PDB entry 6TMK | electron microscopy, 2.90 A resolution | chains g and p of the 90 polymer chains in the assembly

[Chain g]
Molecule: ATPTG5
Organism: Toxoplasma gondii (strain ATCC 50853 / GT1)
Reference sequence: S7WD71 (S7WD71_TOXGG); numbering as in UniProt (aligned over 1-252)
Amino-acid sequence (252 residues; row label = number of the first residue in the row):
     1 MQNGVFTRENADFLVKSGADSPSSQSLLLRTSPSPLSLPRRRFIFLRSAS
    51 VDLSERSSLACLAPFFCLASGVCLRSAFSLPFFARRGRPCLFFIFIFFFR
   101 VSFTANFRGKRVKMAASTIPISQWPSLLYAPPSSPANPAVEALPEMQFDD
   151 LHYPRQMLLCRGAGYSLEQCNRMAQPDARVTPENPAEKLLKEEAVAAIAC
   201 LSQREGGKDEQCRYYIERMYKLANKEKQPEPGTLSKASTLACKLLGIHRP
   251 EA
Disordered / not traced: 1-114, 227-252
Construct notes: conflict Val-51 (Phe in S7WD71), Cys-73 (Ser in S7WD71), Lys-110 (Glu in S7WD71), Thr-233 (Met in S7WD71)
Disulfide bonds: Cys-200/Cys-212

[Chain p]
Molecule: ATPTG10
Organism: Toxoplasma gondii (strain ATCC 50853 / GT1)
Reference sequence: A0A125YMA7 (A0A125YMA7_TOXGG); residues 1-138 here = UniProt positions 1-138
Amino-acid sequence (138 residues; each row starts with the number of its first residue):
     1 MSPPTASASVASSGSSPHMDRLLGDLKLLAAYDSAAGWQEPKAMESAFQS
    51 LSWDDADVLKALPQYLNCRGEQKRRVDFAYAALCPRPVDEKDPKQTLMSL
   101 WMKARLFSYDQKHPFVLSPFAATDKSTSAGAMTAEKPF
Disordered / not traced: 1-14, 123-138

[How chain g and chain p interact]
Residue-residue contacts - 55 pairs, chain g then chain p:
  Ser-133(g) / Gln-39(p)
  Pro-135(g) / Ala-36(p)
  Pro-135(g) / Gln-39(p)
  Pro-135(g) / Met-44(p)  hydrophobic
  Ala-136(g) / Tyr-32(p)  hydrophobic
  Ala-136(g) / Ala-36(p)  hydrophobic
  Ala-136(g) / Gln-95(p)
  Asn-137(g) / Asp-89(p)
  Asn-137(g) / Asp-92(p)
  Asn-137(g) / Gln-95(p)  hydrogen bond (backbone-side chain)
  Pro-138(g) / Pro-87(p)
  Ala-139(g) / Pro-87(p)  hydrogen bond (backbone-backbone)
  Ala-139(g) / Glu-90(p)
  Ala-142(g) / Pro-87(p)
  Leu-143(g) / Pro-87(p)
  Met-146(g) / Pro-85(p)
  Phe-148(g) / Phe-78(p)
  Phe-148(g) / Ala-81(p)  hydrophobic
  Phe-148(g) / Ala-82(p)
  Tyr-153(g) / Leu-117(p)
  Tyr-153(g) / Ser-118(p)
  Asn-171(g) / Phe-120(p)
  Asn-171(g) / Ala-121(p)
  Gln-175(g) / Arg-74(p)
  Pro-176(g) / Arg-74(p)  hydrogen bond (backbone-side chain)
  Pro-176(g) / Arg-75(p)
  Asp-177(g) / Phe-78(p)
  Val-180(g) / Phe-78(p)  hydrophobic
  Thr-181(g) / Pro-85(p)  hydrogen bond (side chain-backbone)
  Glu-183(g) / Tyr-65(p)
  Glu-183(g) / Lys-73(p)  salt bridge
  Asn-184(g) / Val-88(p)
  Asn-184(g) / Glu-90(p)
  Asn-184(g) / Thr-96(p)  hydrogen bond
  Glu-187(g) / Tyr-65(p)
  Glu-187(g) / Leu-66(p)
  Glu-187(g) / Leu-100(p)
  Glu-187(g) / Lys-103(p)  salt bridge
  Lys-191(g) / Leu-66(p)
  Ala-194(g) / Leu-97(p)
  Ala-194(g) / Leu-100(p)  hydrophobic
  Val-195(g) / Leu-66(p)  hydrophobic
  Ile-198(g) / Leu-59(p)  hydrophobic
  Ile-198(g) / Leu-62(p)  hydrophobic
  Ile-198(g) / Leu-97(p)  hydrophobic
  Ile-198(g) / Trp-101(p)  hydrophobic
  Leu-201(g) / Phe-48(p)  hydrophobic
  Ser-202(g) / Trp-53(p)  hydrogen bond (side chain-backbone)
  Ser-202(g) / Leu-59(p)
  Gly-206(g) / Gln-49(p)
  Gly-206(g) / Trp-53(p)
  Ile-216(g) / Lys-94(p)
  Met-219(g) / Pro-93(p)  hydrophobic
  Ala-223(g) / Lys-91(p)  hydrogen bond (backbone-side chain)
  Asn-224(g) / Lys-91(p)
Also at the interface, not in a pair above, chain g (43 interface residues in all): Ser-134, Pro-154, Met-157, Leu-167, Ala-178, Ala-186, Lys-188, Ala-197, Glu-205, Gly-207, Lys-208, Tyr-220
Also at the interface, not in a pair above, chain p (39 interface residues in all): Arg-86, Ser-99, Pro-119

[Summary]
Chain g and chain p form an interface of 43 and 39 residues respectively; the contacts include 7 hydrogen
bonds and 2 salt bridges. Polar contacts include Glu-183(g)/Lys-73(p), Glu-187(g)/Lys-103(p) and
Asn-137(g)/Gln-95(p).
Here chain g is ATPTG5 and chain p is ATPTG10, both from Toxoplasma gondii (strain ATCC 50853 / GT1). Entry
6TMK (Cryo-EM structure of Toxoplasma gondii mitochondrial ATP synthase dimer, composite model) was determined
by electron microscopy, deposited together with 6TMG, 6TMH, 6TMI, 6TMJ and 6TML.
